PDB entry 3A11 | X-ray diffraction, 2.50 A resolution | chains A and E of the 6 polymer chains in the assembly

== Chain A (and E) ==
Molecule: Translation initiation factor eIF-2B, delta subunit
From: Thermococcus kodakaraensis
Notes: EC 5.3.1.-; chain E of this document is another copy of the same molecule, construct and numbering; everything in this record applies to it too
Reference sequence: Q5JFM9 (Q5JFM9_PYRKO); numbering as in UniProt (aligned over 1-322)
Sequence (338 residues; numbered -15 to 322; the number before each row is that of its first residue; numbers below 1 keep their minus sign (Met-15 is residue -15)):
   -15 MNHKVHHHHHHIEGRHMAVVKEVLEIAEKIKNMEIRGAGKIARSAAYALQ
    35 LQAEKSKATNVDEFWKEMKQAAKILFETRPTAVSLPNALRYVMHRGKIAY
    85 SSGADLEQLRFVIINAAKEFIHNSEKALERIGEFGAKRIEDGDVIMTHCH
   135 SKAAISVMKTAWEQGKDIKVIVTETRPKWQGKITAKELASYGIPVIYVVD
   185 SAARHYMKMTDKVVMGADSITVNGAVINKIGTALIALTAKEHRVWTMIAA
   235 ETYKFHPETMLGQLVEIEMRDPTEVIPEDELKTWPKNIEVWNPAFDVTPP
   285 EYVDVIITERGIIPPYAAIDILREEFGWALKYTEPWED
Disordered / not traced: -15 to 2 (chain E: -15 to 1, 247-250)
Construct notes: expression tag (-15 to 0)
Swiss-Prot annotation at these positions:
  - active site: Cys133 (Proton acceptor), Asp202 (Proton donor)
  - binding site (substrate): Arg20 to Gly23, Arg63, Ser135 to Ala137, Asn212, Lys213, Lys238
  - site: Arg227 (Plays a key role in hexamerization)
  - mutagenesis: Cys133 (C133A/S: Loss of catalytic activity), Asp202 (D202N: Loss of catalytic activity), Arg227 (R227E: Impairs molecular assembly. 60-fold decrease in catalytic activity)
Reported in the primary citation:
  - self-association interface (contacts with another copy of this molecule); pairs are residue here / residue on that copy: Glu158-Arg160 (salt bridge), Arg227-Glu285, Tyr300-Tyr300 (hydrophobic contact)
  - mutagenesis - R227E: decreased catalytic activity
  - mutagenesis - C133A, C133S, D202N: abolished catalytic activity
  - mutagenesis - D202N: abolished binding to alpha-R15P (proposed by the authors, not directly observed)
  - catalytic residues: Asp202 (proposed by the authors, not directly observed)

== How chain A and chain E interact ==
Contacting residue pairs - 15 pairs, chain A then chain E:
  Asn207(A) - Pro298(E)
  Asn207(A) - Tyr300(E)
  Leu245(A) - Arg122(E)  hydrogen bond (backbone-side chain)
  Leu245(A) - Trp229(E)
  Leu245(A) - Val289(E)  hydrophobic
  Leu245(A) - Pro298(E)  hydrophobic
  Gly246(A) - Arg122(E)  hydrogen bond (backbone-side chain)
  Gly246(A) - Ile296(E)
  Gln247(A) - Lys121(E)
  Leu248(A) - Glu124(E)
  Pro284(A) - Tyr300(E)
  Tyr300(A) - Tyr300(E)  hydrophobic
  Arg307(A) - Glu308(E)  salt bridge
  Leu314(A) - Arg294(E)
  Lys315(A) - Glu309(E)  salt bridge
Other interface residues (no listed pair), chain A (13 interface residues in all): Met244, Glu285, Tyr286
Other interface residues (no listed pair), chain E (13 interface residues in all): Tyr75, Arg227

== In short ==
Chain A and chain E each contribute 13 residues to their interface, with 2 hydrogen bonds and 2 salt bridges.
Among the polar pairs are Arg307(A)-Glu308(E), Lys315(A)-Glu309(E) and Leu245(A)-Arg122(E). From the paper:
the catalytic residue Asp202(A); C133A, C133S and D202N of chain A abolish catalytic activity.
Chain A and chain E are both Translation initiation factor eIF-2B, delta subunit (Thermococcus kodakaraensis);
the structure, Crystal structure of ribose-1,5-bisphosphate isomerase from Thermococcus kodakaraensis KOD1,
was determined by X-ray diffraction together with 3VM6 and 3A9C from the same study.
